Entry 5GMK (electron microscopy, 3.40 A resolution); this record covers chains A and E of the 45 polymer chains in the assembly.

== Chain A ==
Molecule: Pre-mRNA-splicing factor 8
Source organism: Saccharomyces cerevisiae S288C
UniProt: P33334 (PRP8_YEAST); numbering as in UniProt (aligned over 1-2413)
Chain sequence (2413 residues; each row starts with the number of its first residue):
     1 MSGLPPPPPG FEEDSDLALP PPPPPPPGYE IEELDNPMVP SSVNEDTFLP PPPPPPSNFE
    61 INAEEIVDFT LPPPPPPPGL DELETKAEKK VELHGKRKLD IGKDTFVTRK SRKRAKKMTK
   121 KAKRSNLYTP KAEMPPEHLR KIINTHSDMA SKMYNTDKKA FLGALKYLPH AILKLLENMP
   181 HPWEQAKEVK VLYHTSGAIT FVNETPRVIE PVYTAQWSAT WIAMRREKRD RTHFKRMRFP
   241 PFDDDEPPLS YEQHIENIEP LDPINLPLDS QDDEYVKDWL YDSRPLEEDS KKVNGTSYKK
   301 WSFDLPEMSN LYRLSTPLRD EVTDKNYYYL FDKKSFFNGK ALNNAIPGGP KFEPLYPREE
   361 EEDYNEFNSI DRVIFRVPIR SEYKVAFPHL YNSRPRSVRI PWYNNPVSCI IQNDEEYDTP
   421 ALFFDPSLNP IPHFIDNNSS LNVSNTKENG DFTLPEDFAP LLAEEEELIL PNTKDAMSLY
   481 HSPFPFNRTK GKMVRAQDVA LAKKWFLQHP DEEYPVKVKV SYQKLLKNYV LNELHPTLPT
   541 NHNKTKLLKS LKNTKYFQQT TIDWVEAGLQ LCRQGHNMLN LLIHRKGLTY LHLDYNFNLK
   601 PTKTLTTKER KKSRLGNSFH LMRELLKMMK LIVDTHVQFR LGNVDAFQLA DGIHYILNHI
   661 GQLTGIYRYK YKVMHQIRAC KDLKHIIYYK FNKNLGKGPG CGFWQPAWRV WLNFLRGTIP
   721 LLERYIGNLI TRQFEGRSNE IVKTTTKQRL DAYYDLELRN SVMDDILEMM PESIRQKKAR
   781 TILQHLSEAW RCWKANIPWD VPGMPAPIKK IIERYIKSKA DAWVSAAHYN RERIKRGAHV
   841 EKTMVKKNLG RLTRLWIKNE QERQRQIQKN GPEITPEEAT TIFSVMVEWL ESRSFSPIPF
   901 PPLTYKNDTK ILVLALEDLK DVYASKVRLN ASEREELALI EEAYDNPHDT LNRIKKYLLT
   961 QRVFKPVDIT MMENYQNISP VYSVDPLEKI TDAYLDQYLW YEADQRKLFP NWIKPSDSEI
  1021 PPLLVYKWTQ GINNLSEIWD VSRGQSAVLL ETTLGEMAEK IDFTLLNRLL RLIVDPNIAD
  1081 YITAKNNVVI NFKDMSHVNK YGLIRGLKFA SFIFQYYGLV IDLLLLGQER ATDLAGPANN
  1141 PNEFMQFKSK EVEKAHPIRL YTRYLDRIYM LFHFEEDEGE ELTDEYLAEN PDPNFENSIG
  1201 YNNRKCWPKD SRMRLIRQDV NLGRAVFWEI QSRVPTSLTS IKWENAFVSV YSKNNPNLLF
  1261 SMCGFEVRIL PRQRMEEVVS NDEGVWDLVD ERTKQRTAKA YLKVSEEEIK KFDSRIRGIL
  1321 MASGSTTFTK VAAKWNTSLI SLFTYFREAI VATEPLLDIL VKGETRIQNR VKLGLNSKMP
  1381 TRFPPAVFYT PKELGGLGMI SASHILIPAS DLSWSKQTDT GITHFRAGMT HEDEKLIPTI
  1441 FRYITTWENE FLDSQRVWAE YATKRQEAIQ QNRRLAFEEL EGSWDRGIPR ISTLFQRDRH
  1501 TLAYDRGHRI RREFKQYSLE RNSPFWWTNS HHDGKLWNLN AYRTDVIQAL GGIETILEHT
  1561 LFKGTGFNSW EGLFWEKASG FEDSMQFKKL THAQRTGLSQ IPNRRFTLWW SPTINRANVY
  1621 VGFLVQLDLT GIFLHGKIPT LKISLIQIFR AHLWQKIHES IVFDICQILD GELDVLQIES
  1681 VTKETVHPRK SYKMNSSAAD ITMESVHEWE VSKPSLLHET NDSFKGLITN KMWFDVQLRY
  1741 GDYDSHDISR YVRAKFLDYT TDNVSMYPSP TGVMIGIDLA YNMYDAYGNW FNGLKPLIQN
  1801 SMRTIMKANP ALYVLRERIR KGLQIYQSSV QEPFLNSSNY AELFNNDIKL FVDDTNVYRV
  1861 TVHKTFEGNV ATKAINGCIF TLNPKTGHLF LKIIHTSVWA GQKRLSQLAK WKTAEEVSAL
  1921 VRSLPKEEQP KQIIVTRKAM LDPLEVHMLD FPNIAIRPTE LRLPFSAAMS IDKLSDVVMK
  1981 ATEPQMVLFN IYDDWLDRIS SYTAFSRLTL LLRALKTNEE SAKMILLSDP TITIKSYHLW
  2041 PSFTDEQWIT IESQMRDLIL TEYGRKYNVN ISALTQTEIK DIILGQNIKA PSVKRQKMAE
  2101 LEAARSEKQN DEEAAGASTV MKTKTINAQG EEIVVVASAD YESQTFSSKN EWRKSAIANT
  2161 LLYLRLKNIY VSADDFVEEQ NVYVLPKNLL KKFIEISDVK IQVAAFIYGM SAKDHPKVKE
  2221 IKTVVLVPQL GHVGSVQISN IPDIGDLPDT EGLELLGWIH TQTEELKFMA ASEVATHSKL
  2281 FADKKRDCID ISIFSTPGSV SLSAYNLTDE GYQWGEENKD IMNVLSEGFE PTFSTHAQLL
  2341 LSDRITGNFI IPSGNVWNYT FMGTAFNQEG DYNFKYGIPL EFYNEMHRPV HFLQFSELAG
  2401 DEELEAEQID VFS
Not modelled in the structure: 1-126, 432-449, 1578-1598, 1830-1839, 2086-2413
Curated features (UniProtKB/Swiss-Prot):
  - region: Met1585 to Leu1598 (Important for branch point selection)
  - mutagenesis: His1658 (H1658S: No effect on viability), Glu1684 (E1684Q: No effect on viability), His1687 (H1687S: No effect on viability), Asp1700 (D1700N: No effect on viability), Asp1735 (D1735N: No effect on viability), Asp1853 (D1853A: Alters protein folding. Severely impaired growth. Strongly reduced growth at 35 degrees Celsius; when associated with A-1854; D1853N: Reduced growth at 30 degrees Celsius ...), Asp1854 (D1854A: Reduced growth at 30 degrees Celsius. Strongly reduced growth at 16 degrees Celsius. Strongly reduced growth at 35 degrees Celsius; when associated with A-1853 ...), Thr1855 (T1855A: Reduced growth at 30 degrees Celsius. Strongly reduced growth at 16 degrees Celsius), Thr1936 (T1936A: Reduced growth at 30 degrees Celsius. Strongly reduced growth at 16 degrees Celsius), Arg1937 (R1937K: Severely impaired growth. Reduced growth at 30 degrees Celsius. Strongly reduced growth at 16 degrees Celsius)

== Chain E ==
Molecule: U6 snRNA
Source organism: Saccharomyces cerevisiae S288c
Sequence (112 nucleotides; each row starts with the number of its first residue):
     1 GUUCGCGAAG UAACCCUUCG UGGACAUUUG GUCAAUUUGA AACAAUACAG AGAUGAUCAG
    61 CAGUUCCCCU GCAUAAGGAU GAACCGUUUU ACAAAGAGAU UUAUUUCGUU UU
Not modelled in the structure: 104-112
Metal / ion sites: Mg2+ site 1: A59, U80; Mg2+ site 2: C61, G77; Mg2+ site 3: G78, U80 (shared with 1 residue of chain B; 1 residue of chain N); Mg2+ site 4 near G81 (its only coordinating residue here)

== Interface between chain A and chain E ==
Pairs across the interface (49):
  Ser151(A) - A35(E)  sugar contact
  Ser151(A) - U36(E)  phosphate contact
  Lys152(A) - U36(E)  hydrogen bond to the phosphate
  Met153(A) - A35(E)  phosphate contact
  Thr156(A) - C33(E)  base contact
  Lys555(A) - G30(E)  phosphate contact
  Lys555(A) - G31(E)  salt bridge to the phosphate
  Lys586(A) - U70(E)  salt bridge to the phosphate
  Lys586(A) - G71(E)  salt bridge to the phosphate
  Thr606(A) - A44(E)  hydrogen bond to the phosphate
  Lys608(A) - C43(E)  phosphate contact
  Lys608(A) - A44(E)  salt bridge to the phosphate
  Glu609(A) - C43(E)  hydrogen bond to the sugar
  Glu609(A) - A44(E)  sugar contact
  Lys611(A) - U70(E)  sugar contact
  Lys611(A) - G78(E)  sugar contact
  Lys612(A) - C43(E)  salt bridge to the phosphate
  Lys612(A) - U70(E)  sugar contact
  Arg614(A) - U70(E)  hydrogen bond to the sugar
  Arg614(A) - G71(E)  phosphate contact
  Gly616(A) - G71(E)  phosphate contact
  Gly616(A) - C72(E)  phosphate contact
  Asn617(A) - C72(E)  hydrogen bond to the phosphate
  Ser618(A) - C72(E)  hydrogen bond to the phosphate
  Arg724(A) - C72(E)  base contact
  Tyr725(A) - C72(E)  stacking on the base
  Asn728(A) - C72(E)  hydrogen bond to the sugar
  Asn728(A) - A73(E)  phosphate contact
  Leu729(A) - C72(E)  sugar contact
  Arg732(A) - G71(E)  salt bridge to the phosphate
  Arg732(A) - C72(E)  phosphate contact
  Arg732(A) - A73(E)  salt bridge to the phosphate
  Arg737(A) - C69(E)  salt bridge to the phosphate
  Arg737(A) - U70(E)  salt bridge to the phosphate
  Arg737(A) - G71(E)  hydrogen bond to the base
  Val742(A) - U74(E)  sugar contact
  Lys743(A) - A75(E)  phosphate contact
  Thr744(A) - A75(E)  hydrogen bond to the phosphate
  Thr746(A) - A76(E)  hydrogen bond to the phosphate
  Gln748(A) - C61(E)  hydrogen bond to the sugar
  Gln748(A) - A62(E)  hydrogen bond to the phosphate
  Gln748(A) - A76(E)  phosphate contact
  Gln748(A) - G77(E)  phosphate contact
  Arg749(A) - C61(E)  sugar contact
  Arg749(A) - A62(E)  salt bridge to the phosphate
  Arg749(A) - A76(E)  salt bridge to the phosphate
  Ala752(A) - A62(E)  sugar contact
  Tyr753(A) - G63(E)  phosphate contact
  Leu756(A) - G63(E)  sugar contact
Also at the interface, not in a pair above, chain A (33 interface residues in all): Leu615, Ile741, Asp751

== Overview ==
Chain A and chain E form an interface of 33 and 20 residues respectively; the contacts include 12 hydrogen
bonds, 11 salt bridges and 1 aromatic stacking contact. Among the polar pairs are Arg737(A)-G71(E),
Glu609(A)-C43(E) and Arg614(A)-U70(E). UniProt lists 10 mutagenesis sites on chain A.
Chain A is Pre-mRNA-splicing factor 8 (Saccharomyces cerevisiae S288C) and chain E is U6 snRNA (Saccharomyces
cerevisiae S288c); the structure, Cryo-EM structure of the Catalytic Step I spliceosome (C complex) at 3.4
angstrom resolution, was determined by electron microscopy.
